6YNU - chain A; structure by X-ray diffraction, 3.12 A resolution.

Chain A:
Molecule: Calmodulin-1
Organism: Homo sapiens
UniProtKB: P0DP23 (CALM1_HUMAN); residues 1-148 here correspond to UniProt positions 2-149 (UniProt number = residue number + 1)
Sequence (148 residues; each row starts with the number of its first residue):
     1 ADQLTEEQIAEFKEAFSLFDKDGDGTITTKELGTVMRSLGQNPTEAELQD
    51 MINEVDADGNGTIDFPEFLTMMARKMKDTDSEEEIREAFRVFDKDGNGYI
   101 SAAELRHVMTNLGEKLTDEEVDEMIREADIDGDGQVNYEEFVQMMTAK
Unresolved in the structure: 1-2
UniProt features mapped onto this chain:
  - binding site (Ca(2+)): Asp-20, Asp-22, Asp-24, Thr-26, Glu-31, Asp-56, Asp-58, Asn-60, Thr-62, Glu-67, Asp-93, Asp-95, Asn-97, Tyr-99, Glu-104, Asp-129, Asp-131, Asp-133, Gln-135, Glu-140
  - modified residue: Ala-1 (N-acetylalanine), Lys-21 (N6-acetyllysine), Thr-44 (Phosphothreonine), Ser-81 (Phosphoserine), Lys-94 (N6-acetyllysine), Tyr-99 (Phosphotyrosine), Ser-101 (Phosphoserine), Thr-110 (Phosphothreonine), Lys-115 (N6,N6,N6-trimethyllysine), Tyr-138 (Phosphotyrosine)
  - cross-link: Lys-21 (Glycyl lysine isopeptide (Lys-Gly) (interchain with G-Cter in SUMO2))
Bound ions: Ca2+ site 1: Asp-20, Asp-22, Asp-24, Thr-26, Glu-31; Ca2+ site 2: Glu-54, Glu-120; Ca2+ site 3: Asp-56, Asp-58, Asn-60, Thr-62, Glu-67; Ca2+ site 4: Asp-93, Asp-95, Asn-97, Tyr-99, Glu-104; Ca2+ site 5: Asp-129, Asp-131, Asp-133, Gln-135, Glu-140

Summary:
Asp-20, Asp-22, Asp-24, Thr-26 and Glu-31 coordinate Ca2+ site 1. Glu-54 and Glu-120 coordinate Ca2+ site 2.
UniProt lists 20 Ca2+-binding residues.
Chain A is Calmodulin-1 (Homo sapiens); the structure, CaM-P458 complex (crystal form 1), was determined by
X-ray diffraction (same publication as 6YNS).
